Entry 5MPS (electron microscopy, 3.85 A resolution); this record covers chains 6 and P of the 30 polymer chains in the assembly.

Chain 6:
Molecule: Saccharomyces cerevisiae strain T.52_2H chromosome XII sequence
From: Saccharomyces cerevisiae
Sequence (112 nucleotides; row label = number of the first residue in the row):
     1 GUUCGCGAAG UAACCCUUCG UGGACAUUUG GUCAAUUUGA AACAAUACAG AGAUGAUCAG
    61 CAGUUCCCCU GCAUAAGGAU GAACCGUUUU ACAAAGAGAU UUAUUUCGUU UU
Disordered / not traced: 11-15, 105-112
Metal / ion sites: Mg2+ site 1: G60, U80; Mg2+ site 2: C61, G77; Mg2+ site 3: G78, U80; K+ site 1 near G81 (its only coordinating residue here)
What the authors report for this chain:
  - conformationally variable residues: A51

Chain P:
Molecule: Pre-mRNA-splicing factor CWC15
From: Saccharomyces cerevisiae
UniProt: Q03772 (CWC15_YEAST); residue numbers follow UniProt; this construct covers 1-175
Amino-acid sequence (175 residues; row label = number of the first residue in the row):
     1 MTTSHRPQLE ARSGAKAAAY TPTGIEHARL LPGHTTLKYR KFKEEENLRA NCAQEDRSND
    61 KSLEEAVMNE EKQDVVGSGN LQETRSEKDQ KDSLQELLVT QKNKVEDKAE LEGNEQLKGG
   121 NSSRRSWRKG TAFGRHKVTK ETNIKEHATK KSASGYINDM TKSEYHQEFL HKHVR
Disordered / not traced: 1-3, 43-125, 136-155

How chain 6 and chain P interact:
Residue-residue contacts (22; chain 6 residue first):
  G52(6) with His5(P), base contact
  A62(6) with His5(P), base contact; Arg6(P), base contact
  G63(6) with Arg6(P), base contact; Gln8(P), sugar contact
  U64(6) with Gln8(P), phosphate contact; Glu10(P), sugar contact; Ala11(P), phosphate contact; Arg12(P), hydrogen bond to the phosphate
  U65(6) with Arg12(P), salt bridge to the phosphate; Lys16(P), salt bridge to the phosphate
  C66(6) with Arg12(P), salt bridge to the phosphate; Lys16(P), phosphate contact; Tyr20(P), sugar contact
  A73(6) with Ile25(P), phosphate contact; His27(P), phosphate contact
  U74(6) with His27(P), base contact; Arg29(P), hydrogen bond to the base; Leu30(P), base contact
  C84(6) with Ser4(P), base contact
  C85(6) with Ser4(P), base contact; Arg6(P), sugar contact
Interface residues without a listed pair, chain P (14 interface residues in all): Pro7

Overview:
Chain 6 and chain P form an interface of 10 and 14 residues respectively; the contacts include 2 hydrogen
bonds and 3 salt bridges. Polar contacts include U74(6)-Arg29(P), U64(6)-Arg12(P) and U65(6)-Arg12(P). G60(6)
and U80(6) coordinate Mg2+ site 1. The Mg2+ site 2 is built by C61(6) and G77(6). From the paper:
conformational variability at A51(6).
Chain 6 is Saccharomyces cerevisiae strain T.52_2H chromosome XII sequence and chain P is Pre-mRNA-splicing
factor CWC15, both from Saccharomyces cerevisiae; the structure, Structure of a spliceosome remodeled for exon
ligation, was determined by electron microscopy (same publication as 5MQ0).
